6CH5 - chain A; structure by X-ray diffraction, 1.65 A resolution.

Chain A:
Name: Dehaloperoxidase B
Organism: Amphitrite ornata
UniProt: Q9NAV7 (Q9NAV7_9ANNE); residues 1-137 here correspond to UniProt positions 2-138 (UniProt number = residue number + 1)
Amino-acid sequence (137 residues; each row starts with the number of its first residue):
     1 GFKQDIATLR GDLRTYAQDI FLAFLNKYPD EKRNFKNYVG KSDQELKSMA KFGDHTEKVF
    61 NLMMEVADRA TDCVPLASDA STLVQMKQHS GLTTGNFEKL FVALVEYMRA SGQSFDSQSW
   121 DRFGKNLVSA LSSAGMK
Bound ions: heme Fe near His-89 (its only coordinating residue here)
Ligand contacts:
  - 2-methoxy-4-nitrophenol (F0M): Ala-17, Ile-20, Phe-21, Phe-24, Phe-35, His-55, Thr-56, Val-59, Phe-60, Met-63, Leu-100
  - heme (HEM): Phe-24, Glu-31, Asn-34, Phe-35, His-55, Lys-58, Val-59, Leu-62, Met-63, Leu-83, Met-86, Gln-88, His-89, Leu-92, Asn-96, Phe-97, Leu-100, Phe-101, Leu-127

In short:
Chain A binds heme and 2-methoxy-4-nitrophenol.
Chain A is Dehaloperoxidase B (Amphitrite ornata); the structure, Dehaloperoxidase B in complex with substrate
4-Nitroguaiacol, was determined by X-ray diffraction, deposited together with 6CO5, 6CRE, 6CKE and 6CH6.
